Entry 7V3G (electron microscopy, 3.30 A resolution); this record covers chains A and F of the 10 polymer chains in the assembly.

== Chain A ==
Protein: Envelope protein E
Source organism: Dengue virus type 2 (strain Thailand/NGS-C/1944)
Reference sequence: P14340 (POLG_DEN2N); residues 1-495 here correspond to UniProt positions 281-775 (UniProt number = residue number + 280)
Sequence (495 residues; row label = number of the first residue in the row):
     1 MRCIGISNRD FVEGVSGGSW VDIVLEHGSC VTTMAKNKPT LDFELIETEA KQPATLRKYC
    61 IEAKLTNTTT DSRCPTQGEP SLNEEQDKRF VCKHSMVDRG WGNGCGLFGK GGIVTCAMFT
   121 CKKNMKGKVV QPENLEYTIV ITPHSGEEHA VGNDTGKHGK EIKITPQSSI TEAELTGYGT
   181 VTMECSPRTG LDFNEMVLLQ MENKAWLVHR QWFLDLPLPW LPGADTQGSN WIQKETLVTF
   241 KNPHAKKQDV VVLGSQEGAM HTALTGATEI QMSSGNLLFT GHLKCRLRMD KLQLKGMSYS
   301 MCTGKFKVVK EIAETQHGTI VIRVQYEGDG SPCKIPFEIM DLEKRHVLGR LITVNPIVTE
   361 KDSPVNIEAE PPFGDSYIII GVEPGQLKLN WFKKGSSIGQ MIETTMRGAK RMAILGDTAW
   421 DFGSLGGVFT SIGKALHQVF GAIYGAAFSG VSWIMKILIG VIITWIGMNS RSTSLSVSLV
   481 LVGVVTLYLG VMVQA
Covalent attachments: N-acetylglucosamine (NAG) linked to Asn67
Swiss-Prot annotation at these positions:
  - region: Asp98 to Gly111 (Fusion peptide)
  - site: Ala495 (Cleavage)
  - glycosylation (N-linked (GlcNAc...) asparagine): Asn67, Asn153

== Chain F ==
Protein: Small envelope protein M
Source organism: Dengue virus type 2 (strain Thailand/NGS-C/1944)
Reference sequence: P14340 (POLG_DEN2N); residues 1-72 here correspond to UniProt positions 206-277 (UniProt number = residue number + 205)
Sequence (72 residues; each row starts with the number of its first residue):
     1 SVALVPHVGM GLETRTETWM SSEGAWKHAQ RIETWILRHP GFTIMAAILA YTIGTTHFQR
    61 ALIFILLTAV AP

== Chain A / chain F interface ==
Contacting residue pairs (29; chain A residue first):
  Lys93(A) - Ser22(F)
  Gln211(A) - Arg38(F)  hydrogen bond
  Asp215(A) - Thr34(F)
  Asp215(A) - Arg38(F)  salt bridge
  Thr239(A) - Trp19(F)
  Thr239(A) - Met20(F)
  Phe240(A) - Glu23(F)
  Asn242(A) - Glu17(F)
  Pro243(A) - Thr16(F)
  Pro243(A) - Glu17(F)  hydrogen bond (backbone-backbone)
  His244(A) - Thr16(F)
  Val251(A) - Trp19(F)  hydrophobic
  Leu253(A) - Trp19(F)  hydrophobic
  Leu253(A) - Met20(F)  hydrophobic
  Thr262(A) - Ser1(F)  hydrogen bond
  Ala446(A) - Gly41(F)
  Phe448(A) - Met45(F)  hydrophobic
  Ser449(A) - Trp35(F)
  Ser449(A) - His39(F)  hydrogen bond
  Gly450(A) - Trp35(F)
  Gly450(A) - His39(F)
  Gly450(A) - Pro72(F)
  Val451(A) - Phe42(F)  hydrophobic
  Met455(A) - Val70(F)  hydrophobic
  Ile459(A) - Phe42(F)  hydrophobic
  Ile459(A) - Met45(F)  hydrophobic
  Ile466(A) - Leu49(F)  hydrophobic
  Ile466(A) - Thr52(F)
  Ile466(A) - Ile53(F)  hydrophobic
Other interface residues (no listed pair), chain A (24 interface residues in all): Lys241, Ala447, Leu458, Ile462, Ile463
Other interface residues (no listed pair), chain F (21 interface residues in all): Arg15, Leu67

== Overview ==
Chain A and chain F form an interface of 24 and 21 residues respectively; the contacts include 4 hydrogen
bonds and 1 salt bridge. Among the polar pairs are Asp215(A)-Arg38(F), Gln211(A)-Arg38(F) and
Thr262(A)-Ser1(F).
Here chain A is Envelope protein E and chain F is Small envelope protein M, both from Dengue virus type 2
(strain Thailand/NGS-C/1944). Entry 7V3G (DENV2_NGC_Fab_C10 28degrees (2Fab:3E)) was determined by electron
microscopy, deposited together with 7V3F, 7V3H, 7V3I and 7V3J.
